Entry 8HG1 (electron microscopy, 2.80 A resolution); this record covers chains A and P of the 5 polymer chains in the assembly.

== Chain A ==
Name: DNA polymerase
Organism: Monkeypox virus
Notes: EC 2.7.7.7
UniProt: A0A2L0AR76 (A0A2L0AR76_MONPV); residue numbers follow UniProt; this construct covers 1-1006
Amino-acid sequence (1031 residues; row label = number of the first residue in the row; numbers below 1 keep their minus sign (Met-24 is residue -24)):
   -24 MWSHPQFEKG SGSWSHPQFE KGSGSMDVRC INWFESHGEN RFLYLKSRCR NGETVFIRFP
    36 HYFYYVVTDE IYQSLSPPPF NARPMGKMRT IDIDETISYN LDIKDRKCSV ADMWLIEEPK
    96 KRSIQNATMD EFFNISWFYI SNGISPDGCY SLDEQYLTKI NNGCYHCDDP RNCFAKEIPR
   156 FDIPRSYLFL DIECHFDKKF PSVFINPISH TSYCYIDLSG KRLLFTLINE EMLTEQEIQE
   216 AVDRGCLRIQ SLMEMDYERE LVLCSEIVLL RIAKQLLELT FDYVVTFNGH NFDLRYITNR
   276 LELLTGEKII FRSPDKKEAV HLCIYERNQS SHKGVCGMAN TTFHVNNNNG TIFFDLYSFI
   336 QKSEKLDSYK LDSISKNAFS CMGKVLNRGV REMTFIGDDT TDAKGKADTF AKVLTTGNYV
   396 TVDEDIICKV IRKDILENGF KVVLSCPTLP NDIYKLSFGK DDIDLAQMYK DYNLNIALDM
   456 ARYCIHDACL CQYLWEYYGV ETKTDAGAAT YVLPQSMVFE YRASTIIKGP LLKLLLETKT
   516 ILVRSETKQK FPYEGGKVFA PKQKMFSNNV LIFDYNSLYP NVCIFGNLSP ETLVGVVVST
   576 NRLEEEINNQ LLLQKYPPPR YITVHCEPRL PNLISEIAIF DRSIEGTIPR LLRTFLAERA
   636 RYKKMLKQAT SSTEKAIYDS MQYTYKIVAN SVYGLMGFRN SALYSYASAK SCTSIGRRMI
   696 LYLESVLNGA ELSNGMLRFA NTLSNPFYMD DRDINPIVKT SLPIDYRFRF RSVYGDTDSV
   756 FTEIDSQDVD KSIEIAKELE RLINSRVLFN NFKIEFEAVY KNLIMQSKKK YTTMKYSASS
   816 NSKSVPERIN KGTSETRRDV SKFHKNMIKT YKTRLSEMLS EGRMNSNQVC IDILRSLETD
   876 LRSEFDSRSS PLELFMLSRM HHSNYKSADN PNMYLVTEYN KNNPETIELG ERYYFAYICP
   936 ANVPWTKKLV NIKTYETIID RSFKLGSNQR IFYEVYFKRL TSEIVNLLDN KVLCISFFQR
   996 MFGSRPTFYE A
Disordered / not traced: -24 to -1, 1005-1006
Sequence notes: initiating methionine (-24); expression tag (-23 to 0); conflict Phe108 (Leu in A0A2L0AR76)
Ion coordination: Mg2+: Asp549, Tyr550, Asp753 (together with dTTP)
Residues lining bound ligands: dTTP (TTP): Asp549, Tyr550, Asn551, Ser552, Leu553, Tyr554, Arg634, Lys661, Ile662, Asn665, Thr752, Asp753

== Chain P ==
Molecule: 25-nt DNA strand
Sequence (25 nucleotides; each row starts with the number of its first residue):
     1 AGCTATGACC ATGATTACGA ATTGC
Disordered / not traced: 1-11

== Chain A / chain P interface ==
Residue-residue contacts (24):
  Lys340(A) - DT23(P)  salt bridge to the phosphate
  Asp751(A) - DC25(P)  sugar contact
  Thr752(A) - DC25(P)  sugar contact
  Asp753(A) - DC25(P)  sugar contact
  Lys804(A) - DG24(P)  base contact
  Tyr806(A) - DC25(P)  hydrogen bond to the phosphate
  Lys826(A) - DG24(P)  phosphate contact
  Gly827(A) - DT23(P)  phosphate contact
  Gly827(A) - DG24(P)  hydrogen bond to the phosphate
  Thr831(A) - DT23(P)  phosphate contact
  Arg832(A) - DT22(P)  hydrogen bond to the base
  Arg832(A) - DT23(P)  phosphate contact
  Arg833(A) - DT23(P)  salt bridge to the phosphate
  Asp834(A) - DT22(P)  sugar contact
  Ser893(A) - DT22(P)  phosphate contact
  Arg894(A) - DT22(P)  phosphate contact
  His897(A) - DA21(P)  salt bridge to the phosphate
  Tyr900(A) - DA20(P)  phosphate contact
  Tyr900(A) - DA21(P)  hydrogen bond to the phosphate
  Lys901(A) - DG19(P)  salt bridge to the phosphate
  Lys901(A) - DA20(P)  hydrogen bond to the phosphate
  Asn907(A) - DA21(P)  phosphate contact
  Arg927(A) - DT22(P)  salt bridge to the phosphate
  Arg1000(A) - DT15(P)  salt bridge to the phosphate
Interface residues without a listed pair, chain A (22 interface residues in all): Asn825, Met895
Interface residues without a listed pair, chain P (9 interface residues in all): DC18

== In short ==
The interface between chain A and chain P involves 22 residues on one side and 9 on the other; the contacts
include 5 hydrogen bonds and 6 salt bridges. Among the polar pairs are Arg832(A)-DT22(P), Tyr806(A)-DC25(P)
and Gly827(A)-DG24(P). Bound to chain A: dTTP.
Chain A is DNA polymerase (Monkeypox virus) and chain P is a 25-nt DNA strand; the structure, The structure of
MPXV polymerase holoenzyme in replicating state, was determined by electron microscopy.
